8REB - chains T and D of the 9 polymer chains in the assembly; structure by electron microscopy, 3.40 A resolution.

# Chain T
Molecule: 52-nt DNA strand
Organism: Klebsiella oxytoca
Sequence (52 nucleotides; numbered -22 to 29; the number before each row is that of its first residue; numbers below 1 keep their minus sign (DA-22 is residue -22)):
   -22 AATGTGCAAC AGCATGATCG CGGCAAGCTG ATCGTGCAAA AGTCGTGCCA GC

# Chain D
Name: DNA-directed RNA polymerase subunit beta'
Organism: Escherichia coli K-12
UniProtKB: P0A8T7 (RPOC_ECOLI); residues 4-1376 here = UniProt positions 4-1376
Chain sequence (1373 residues; row label = number of the first residue in the row):
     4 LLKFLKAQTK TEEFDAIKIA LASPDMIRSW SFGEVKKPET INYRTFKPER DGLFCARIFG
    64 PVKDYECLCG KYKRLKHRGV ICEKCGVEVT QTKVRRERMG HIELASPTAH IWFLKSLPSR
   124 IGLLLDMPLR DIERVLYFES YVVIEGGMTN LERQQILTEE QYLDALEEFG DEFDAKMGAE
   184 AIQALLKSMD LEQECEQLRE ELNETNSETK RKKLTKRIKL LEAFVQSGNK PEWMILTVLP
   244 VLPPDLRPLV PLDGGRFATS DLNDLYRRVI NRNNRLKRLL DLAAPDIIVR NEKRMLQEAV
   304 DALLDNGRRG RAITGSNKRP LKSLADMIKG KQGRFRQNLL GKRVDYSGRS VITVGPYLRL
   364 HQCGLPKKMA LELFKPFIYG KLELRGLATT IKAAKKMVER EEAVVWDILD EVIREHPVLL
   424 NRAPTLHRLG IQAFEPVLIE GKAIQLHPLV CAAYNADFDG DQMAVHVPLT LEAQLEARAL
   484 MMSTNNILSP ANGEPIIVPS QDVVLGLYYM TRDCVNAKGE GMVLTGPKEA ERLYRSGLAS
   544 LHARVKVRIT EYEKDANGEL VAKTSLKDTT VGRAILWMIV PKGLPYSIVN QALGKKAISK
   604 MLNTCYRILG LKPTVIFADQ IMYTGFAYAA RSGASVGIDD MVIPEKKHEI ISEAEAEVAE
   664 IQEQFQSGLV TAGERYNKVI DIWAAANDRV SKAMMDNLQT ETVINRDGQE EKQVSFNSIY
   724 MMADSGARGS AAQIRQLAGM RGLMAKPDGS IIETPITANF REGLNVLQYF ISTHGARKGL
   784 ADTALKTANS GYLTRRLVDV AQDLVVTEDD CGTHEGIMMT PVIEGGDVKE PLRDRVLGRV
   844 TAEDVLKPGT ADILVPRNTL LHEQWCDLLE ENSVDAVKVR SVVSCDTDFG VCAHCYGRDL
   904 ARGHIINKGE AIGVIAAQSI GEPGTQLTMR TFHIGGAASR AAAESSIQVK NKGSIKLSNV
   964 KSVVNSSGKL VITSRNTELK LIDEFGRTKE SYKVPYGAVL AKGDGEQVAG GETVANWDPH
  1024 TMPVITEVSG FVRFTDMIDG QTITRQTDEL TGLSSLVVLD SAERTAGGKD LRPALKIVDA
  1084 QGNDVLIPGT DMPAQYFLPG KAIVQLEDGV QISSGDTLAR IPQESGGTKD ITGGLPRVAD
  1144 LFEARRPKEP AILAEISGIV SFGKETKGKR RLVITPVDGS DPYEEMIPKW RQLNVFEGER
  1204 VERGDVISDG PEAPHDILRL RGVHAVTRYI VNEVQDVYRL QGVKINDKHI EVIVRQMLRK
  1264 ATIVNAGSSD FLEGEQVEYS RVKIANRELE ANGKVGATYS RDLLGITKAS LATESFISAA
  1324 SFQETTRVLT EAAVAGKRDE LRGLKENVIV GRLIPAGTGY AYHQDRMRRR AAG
Not modelled in the structure: 933-944, 1050-1056, 1068-1074, 1089-1096, 1127-1135
Bound ions: Zn2+ site 1: Cys70, Leu71, Cys88; Mg2+: Asp460, Asp462, Asp464 (shared with 1 residue of chain R); Zn2+ site 2: Cys814, Cys898
UniProt features mapped onto this chain:
  - binding site (Zn(2+)): Cys70, Cys72, Cys85, Cys88, Cys814, Cys888, Cys895, Cys898
  - binding site (Mg(2+)): Asp460, Asp462, Asp464
  - modified residue: Lys983 (N6-acetyllysine)
  - mutagenesis: Gln504 (Q504P: Resistant to antibiotics salinamide A and B), Asn690 (N690D: Resistant to antibiotics salinamide A and B), Met697 (M697V: Resistant to antibiotics salinamide A and B), Ala735 (A735T: Resistant to antibiotics salinamide A and B), Arg738 (R738C/H/P/S: Resistant to antibiotics salinamide A and B), Ala748 (A748E: Resistant to antibiotics salinamide A and B), Pro758 (P758S/T: Resistant to antibiotics salinamide A and B), Phe763 (F763C: Resistant to antibiotics salinamide A and B), Ser775 (S775A: Resistant to antibiotics salinamide A and B), Ala779 (A779T/V: Resistant to antibiotics salinamide A and B), Arg780 (R780C: Resistant to antibiotics salinamide A and B), Gly782 (G782A/C: Resistant to antibiotics salinamide A and B), 1 further mutagenesis entry in UniProt

# Chain T / chain D interface
Contacting residue pairs (31):
  DG-17(T) with Ser210(D), hydrogen bond to the phosphate
  DC-16(T) with Glu211(D), phosphate contact; Thr212(D), phosphate contact
  DA-9(T) with Lys118(D), salt bridge to the phosphate; Leu120(D), sugar contact
  DT-8(T) with Arg311(D), salt bridge to the phosphate; Glu1327(D), phosphate contact; Thr1329(D), hydrogen bond to the phosphate
  DG-7(T) with Tyr795(D), sugar contact; Gln1326(D), phosphate contact; Glu1327(D), hydrogen bond to the phosphate
  DA-6(T) with Tyr795(D), sugar contact
  DT-5(T) with Thr790(D), hydrogen bond to the base; Ala791(D), sugar contact; Gly794(D), sugar contact
  DC-4(T) with Lys334(D), salt bridge to the phosphate; Pro427(D), base contact
  DG-3(T) with Arg339(D), salt bridge to the phosphate; Arg352(D), sugar contact; Ala426(D), sugar contact
  DC-2(T) with Arg346(D), salt bridge to the phosphate; Arg352(D), sugar contact
  DC5(T) with Leu255(D), base contact; Asn320(D), phosphate contact
  DG7(T) with Leu255(D), phosphate contact; Arg259(D), salt bridge to the phosphate; Phe260(D), sugar contact; Ala261(D), phosphate contact; Ser319(D), hydrogen bond to the base
  DA8(T) with Arg270(D), salt bridge to the phosphate
  DT9(T) with Glu42(D), sugar contact
Also at the interface, not in a pair above, chain T (15 interface residues in all): DT6
Also at the interface, not in a pair above, chain D (30 interface residues in all): Pro254, Thr262, Ala787

# In short
15 residues of chain T and 30 residues of chain D are in contact; the contacts include 5 hydrogen bonds and 7
salt bridges. Polar contacts include DT-5(T)-Thr790(D), DG7(T)-Ser319(D) and DG-17(T)-Ser210(D).
Here chain T is a 52-nt DNA strand (Klebsiella oxytoca) and chain D is DNA-directed RNA polymerase subunit
beta' (Escherichia coli K-12). Entry 8REB (Cryo-EM structure of bacterial RNA polymerase-sigma54 initial
transcribing complex - 6nt complex) was determined by electron microscopy (same publication as 8RE4, 8REA,
8REC, 8RED and 8REE).
